4U2A - chain A; structure by X-ray diffraction, 1.74 A resolution.

# Chain A
Molecule: Seed lectin
From: Vatairea macrocarpa
UniProtKB: P81371 (LECS_VATMA); residue numbers follow UniProt; this construct covers 1-240
Sequence (240 residues; row label = number of the first residue in the row):
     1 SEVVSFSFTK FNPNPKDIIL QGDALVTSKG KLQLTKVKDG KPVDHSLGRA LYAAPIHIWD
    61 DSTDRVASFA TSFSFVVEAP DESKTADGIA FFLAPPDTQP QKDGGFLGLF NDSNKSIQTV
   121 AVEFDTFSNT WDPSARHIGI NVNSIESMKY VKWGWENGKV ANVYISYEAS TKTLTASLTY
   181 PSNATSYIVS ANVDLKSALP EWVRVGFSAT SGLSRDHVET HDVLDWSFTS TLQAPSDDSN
Not modelled in the structure: 113-116, 234-240
Swiss-Prot annotation at these positions:
  - binding site (Mn(2+)): E123, D125, D132, H137
  - binding site (Ca(2+)): D125, N129, D132
  - glycosylation (N-linked (GlcNAc...) asparagine): N111, N183
Ion coordination: Mn2+: E123, D125, D132, H137; Ca2+: D125, F127, D132
Residues lining bound ligands: 2-acetamido-2-deoxy-alpha-D-galactopyranose (A2G): A86, D87, D103, G104, G105, F106, F127, N129, W131, G212, L213, S214, H217

# In short
Chain A binds 2-acetamido-2-deoxy-alpha-D-galactopyranose. The Mn2+ site is built by E123, D125, D132 and
H137. The Ca2+ site is built by D125, F127 and D132. Curated annotation (UniProt) lists 4 Mn2+-binding
residues and 3 Ca2+-binding residues.
Chain A is Seed lectin (Vatairea macrocarpa); the structure, Structure of a lectin from the seeds of Vatairea
macrocarpa complexed with GalNAc, was determined by X-ray diffraction together with 4U36 from the same study.
